Entry 5YWT (X-ray diffraction, 1.70 A resolution); this record covers chains A and C.

[Chain A]
Molecule: Three-prime repair exonuclease 1
Organism: Mus musculus
Notes: EC 3.1.11.2
UniProtKB: Q91XB0 (TREX1_MOUSE); residues 1-242 here = UniProt positions 1-242
Chain sequence (276 residues; row label = number of the first residue in the row; numbers below 1 keep their minus sign (Met-33 is residue -33)):
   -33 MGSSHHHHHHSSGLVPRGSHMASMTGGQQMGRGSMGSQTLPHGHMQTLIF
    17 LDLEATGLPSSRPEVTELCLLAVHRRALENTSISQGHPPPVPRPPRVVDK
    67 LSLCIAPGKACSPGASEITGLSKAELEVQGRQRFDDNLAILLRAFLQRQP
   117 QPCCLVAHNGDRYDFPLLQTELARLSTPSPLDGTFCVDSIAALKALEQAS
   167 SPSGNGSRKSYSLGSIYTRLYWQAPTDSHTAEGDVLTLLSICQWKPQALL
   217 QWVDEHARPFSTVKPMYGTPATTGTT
Unresolved in the structure: -33 to 4, 165-174, 237-242
Construct notes: expression tag (-33 to 0)
Ion coordination: Mg2+ site 1: Asp18, Glu20, Asp200 (shared with DT9(C) of chain C); Mg2+ site 2: Asp18 (shared with DT8(C), DT9(C) of chain C)
Ligand contacts:
  - Co2+ (CO), molecule 1: Gln12, His40, Pro116
  - Co2+ (CO), molecule 2: Lys211, Pro212, Gln213, Ala214
Reported in the primary citation:
  - binding site for the 19-nt DNA strand (chain C): Leu24 to Ser26, Ile84, Arg128, Lys160
  - binding site for the 19-nt DNA strand: Ala161, Trp218
  - mutagenesis - L24A, L24G, L24G/P25G/S26G, L24W, L24W/P25W/S26W, S26W: decreased catalytic activity on both dsDNA and ssDNA substrates
  - mutagenesis - L24A, L24G, L24G/P25G/S26G, L24W, L24W/P25W/S26W, S26W: decreased catalytic activity on ssDNA and dsDNA substrates

[Chain C]
Molecule: 19-nt DNA strand
Sequence (19 nucleotides; numbered 1 to 19; the number before each row is that of its first residue):
     1 GGCCCTCTTTAGGGCCTTC
Unresolved in the structure: 10-19
Ion coordination: Mg2+ site 1: DT8, DT9 (shared with Asp18(A) of chain A); Mg2+ site 2: DT9 (shared with Asp18(A), Glu20(A), Asp200(A) of chain A)

[Interface between chain A and chain C]
Pairs across the interface (29; chain A residue first):
  Asp18(A) with DT9(C), phosphate contact
  Leu19(A) with DT9(C), sugar contact
  Glu20(A) with DT9(C), phosphate contact
  Ala21(A) with DT9(C), hydrogen bond to the phosphate
  Gly23(A) with DT9(C), sugar contact
  Leu24(A) with DT8(C), base contact; DT9(C), base contact
  Pro25(A) with DT8(C), base contact
  Ala81(A) with DT9(C), sugar contact
  Ile84(A) with DT9(C), base contact
  Thr85(A) with DT9(C), phosphate contact
  His124(A) with DT8(C), phosphate contact
  Asn125(A) with DC7(C), hydrogen bond to the base; DT8(C), hydrogen bond to the sugar
  Arg128(A) with DT6(C), hydrogen bond to the base; DC7(C), base contact
  Tyr129(A) with DT8(C), base contact; DT9(C), hydrogen bond to the sugar
  Ile156(A) with DC5(C), sugar contact
  Ala157(A) with DC5(C), base contact
  Lys160(A) with DC5(C), hydrogen bond to the phosphate; DT6(C), salt bridge to the phosphate
  Ser176(A) with DC7(C), hydrogen bond to the phosphate
  Tyr177(A) with DC7(C), hydrogen bond to the phosphate
  Ser178(A) with DC7(C), hydrogen bond to the phosphate; DT8(C), phosphate contact
  Leu179(A) with DT8(C), hydrogen bond to the phosphate
  His195(A) with DT9(C), salt bridge to the phosphate
  Asp200(A) with DT9(C), phosphate contact
Also at the interface, not in a pair above, chain A (26 interface residues in all): Ser78, Lys175, Trp218

[Summary]
Chain A and chain C form an interface of 26 and 5 residues respectively; the contacts include 10 hydrogen
bonds and 2 salt bridges. Among the polar pairs are Asn125(A)-DC7(C), Arg128(A)-DT6(C) and Asn125(A)-DT8(C).
The paper reports a binding site for the 19-nt DNA strand (chain C) at Leu24(A), Ile84(A) and Arg128(A) among
others; L24A, L24G and L24G/P25G/S26G of chain A, among others, reduce catalytic activity on both dsDNA and
ssDNA substrates; 6 substitutions were tested in all.
Chain A is Three-prime repair exonuclease 1 (Mus musculus) and chain C is a 19-nt DNA strand; the structure,
Crystal structure of TREX1 in complex with a duplex DNA with 3' overhang, was determined by X-ray diffraction,
deposited together with 5YWS, 5YWU and 5YWV.
